3B67 - chain A; structure by X-ray diffraction, 1.90 A resolution.

[Chain A]
Molecule: Androgen receptor
Source organism: Homo sapiens
UniProt: P10275 (ANDR_HUMAN); residue numbers follow UniProt; this construct covers 671-919
Chain sequence (249 residues; each row starts with the number of its first residue):
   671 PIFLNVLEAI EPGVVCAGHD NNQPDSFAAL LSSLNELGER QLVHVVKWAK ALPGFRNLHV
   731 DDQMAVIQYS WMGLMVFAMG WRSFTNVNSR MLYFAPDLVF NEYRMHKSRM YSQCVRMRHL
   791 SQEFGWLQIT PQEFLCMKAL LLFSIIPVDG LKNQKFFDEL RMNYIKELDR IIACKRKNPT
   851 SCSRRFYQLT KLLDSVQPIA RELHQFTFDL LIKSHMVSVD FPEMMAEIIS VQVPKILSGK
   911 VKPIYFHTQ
Disordered / not traced: 918-919
Ligand contacts: B67 ((2S)-2-hydroxy-2-methyl-N-[4-nitro-3-(trifluoromethyl)phenyl]-3-(pentafluorophenoxy)propanamide): Leu701, Leu704, Asn705, Leu707, Gly708, Gln711, Trp741, Met742, Met745, Val746, Met749, Arg752, Phe764, Met787, Leu873, His874, Phe876, Thr877, Met895, Ile898, Ile899, Val903
From the paper describing this entry:
  - binding site for B67: Leu704, Asn705, Gln711, Trp741, Met745, Arg752
  - conformationally variable residues: Met745

[Overview]
Chain A binds compound B67. From the paper: a binding site for B67 at Leu704, Asn705 and Gln711 among others;
conformational variability at Met745.
Chain A is Androgen receptor (Homo sapiens); the structure, Crystal structure of the androgen receptor ligand
binding domain in complex with SARM C-23, was determined by X-ray diffraction, deposited together with 3B5R,
3B65, 3B66 and 3B68.
